8ZC4 - chains M and Q of the 9 polymer chains in the assembly; structure by electron microscopy, 3.95 A resolution.

[Chain M]
Name: Light chain of D1F6 Fab
Organism: Homo sapiens
Notes: antibody fragment or engineered binder
Sequence (223 residues; row label = number of the first residue in the row):
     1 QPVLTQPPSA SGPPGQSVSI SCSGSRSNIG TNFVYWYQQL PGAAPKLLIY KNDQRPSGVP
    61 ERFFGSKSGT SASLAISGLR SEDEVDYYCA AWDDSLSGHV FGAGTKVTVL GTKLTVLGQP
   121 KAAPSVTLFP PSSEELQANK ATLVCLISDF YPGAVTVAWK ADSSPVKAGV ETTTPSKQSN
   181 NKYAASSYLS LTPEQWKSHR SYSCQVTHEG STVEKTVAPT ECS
Unresolved in the structure: 1, 111-117, 222-223
Disulfide bonds: Cys22-Cys89, Cys145-Cys204

[Chain Q]
Name: Heavy chain of D1F6 Fab
Organism: Homo sapiens
Notes: antibody fragment or engineered binder
Sequence (230 residues; row label = number of the first residue in the row):
     1 EVQLVQSGAE VKKPGASVKV SCKASGYIFS DYNIHWVRQA PGQGLEWMGW ISPDSDDTNY
    61 AQSFQGRVTM TRDTSITTVY MELSSLRSDD TAVYFCARSV GYCSLNSCQR WMWFDTWGQG
   121 ALVTVSSAST KGPSVFPLAP SSKSTSGGTA ALGCLVKDYF PEPVTVSWNS GALTSGVHTF
   181 PAVLQSSGLY SLSSVVTVPS SSLGTQTYIC NVNHKPSNTK VDKKVEPKSC
Unresolved in the structure: 1, 142-148, 230
Disulfide bonds: Cys22-Cys96, Cys103-Cys108, Cys154-Cys210

[Chain M / chain Q interface]
Residue-residue contacts (86):
  Thr31(M) with Arg110(Q), hydrogen bond (backbone-side chain)
  Asn32(M) with Arg110(Q), hydrogen bond
  Phe33(M) with Arg110(Q); Trp111(Q)
  Tyr35(M) with Arg110(Q), hydrogen bond (side chain-backbone); Trp111(Q); Met112(Q), hydrogen bond (side chain-backbone)
  Tyr37(M) with Phe114(Q); Trp117(Q), hydrophobic
  Ala44(M) with Phe95(Q), hydrophobic; Trp117(Q); Gly118(Q)
  Pro45(M) with Phe95(Q); Trp117(Q)
  Lys46(M) with Trp117(Q)
  Leu47(M) with Trp113(Q), hydrophobic; Phe114(Q)
  Tyr50(M) with Trp113(Q)
  Tyr88(M) with Gln39(Q), hydrogen bond; Leu45(Q), hydrophobic
  Trp92(M) with Trp47(Q), hydrophobic; Asn106(Q); Gln109(Q)
  Leu96(M) with Gln62(Q)
  Gly98(M) with Trp47(Q)
  His99(M) with Trp47(Q); Gln109(Q), hydrogen bond; Phe114(Q)
  Phe101(M) with Leu45(Q), hydrophobic; Phe114(Q), hydrophobic
  Gly102(M) with Gly44(Q)
  Ala103(M) with Gln43(Q); Gly44(Q)
  Thr127(M) with Ser141(Q); Ala151(Q)
  Leu128(M) with Ser141(Q)
  Phe129(M) with Ala139(Q); Pro140(Q); Ser141(Q); Ala151(Q); Leu152(Q); Val195(Q), hydrophobic
  Pro130(M) with Leu138(Q); Ala139(Q); Pro140(Q)
  Pro131(M) with Leu138(Q), hydrophobic; Ala139(Q); Lys228(Q)
  Ser132(M) with Pro137(Q), hydrogen bond (side chain-backbone); Ala139(Q)
  Ser133(M) with Ser229(Q), hydrogen bond
  Glu134(M) with Phe136(Q); Pro137(Q); Glu226(Q)
  Glu135(M) with Phe136(Q); Pro137(Q); Leu138(Q)
  Ala138(M) with Phe136(Q), hydrophobic
  Val144(M) with Leu138(Q), hydrophobic; Leu155(Q), hydrophobic
  Leu146(M) with Phe180(Q), hydrophobic; Ser193(Q); Val195(Q), hydrophobic
  Ile147(M) with Phe180(Q)
  Ser148(M) with Phe180(Q)
  Glu171(M) with Val183(Q); Gln185(Q)
  Thr173(M) with Pro181(Q)
  Thr174(M) with Pro181(Q)
  Ser176(M) with His178(Q), hydrogen bond; Pro181(Q)
  Gln178(M) with His178(Q)
  Ala184(M) with His178(Q); Phe180(Q), hydrophobic
  Ala185(M) with Phe180(Q)
  Ser186(M) with Phe180(Q)
  Tyr188(M) with Pro181(Q), hydrogen bond (side chain-backbone); Ala182(Q); Val183(Q), hydrophobic; Ser191(Q), hydrogen bond (side chain-backbone)
  Ser190(M) with Lys157(Q)
  Trp196(M) with Lys228(Q)
  Lys215(M) with Ser141(Q)
  Pro219(M) with Lys228(Q), hydrogen bond (backbone-side chain)
  Thr220(M) with Lys228(Q)
  Glu221(M) with Lys228(Q)
Interface residues without a listed pair, chain M (53 interface residues in all): Ala43, Lys51, Ser97, Gln137, Thr142, Val217
Interface residues without a listed pair, chain Q (43 interface residues in all): Val37, Tyr60, Ala61, Gln119, Gly153

[Summary]
The interface between chain M and chain Q involves 53 residues on one side and 43 on the other, with 12
hydrogen bonds. Polar pairs include Thr31(M)-Arg110(Q), Asn32(M)-Arg110(Q) and Tyr35(M)-Arg110(Q).
Here chain M is Light chain of D1F6 Fab and chain Q is Heavy chain of D1F6 Fab, both from Homo sapiens. Entry
8ZC4 (SARS-CoV-2 Omicron BA.4 spike trimer (6P) in complex with 3 D1F6 Fabs (2 RBD up)) was determined by
electron microscopy (same publication as 8ZBY, 8ZBZ, 8ZC0, 8ZC1, 8ZC2, 8ZC3, 8ZC5 and 8ZC6).
